Entry 8D3P (electron microscopy, 4.26 A resolution (low resolution: residue-level contacts below are approximate; hydrogen-bond / salt-bridge calls are withheld)); this record covers chains C and D of the 11 polymer chains in the assembly.

# Chain C (and D)
Name: CRISPR-associated endonuclease Cas1
Organism: Alkalihalobacillus halodurans C-125
Notes: EC 3.1.-.-; chain D of this document is another copy of the same molecule, construct and numbering; everything in this record applies to it too
Reference sequence: Q9KFX9 (Q9KFX9_ALKHC); residues 1-343 here = UniProt positions 1-343
Amino-acid sequence (347 residues; each row starts with the number of its first residue; numbers below 1 keep their minus sign (Gly-3 is residue -3)):
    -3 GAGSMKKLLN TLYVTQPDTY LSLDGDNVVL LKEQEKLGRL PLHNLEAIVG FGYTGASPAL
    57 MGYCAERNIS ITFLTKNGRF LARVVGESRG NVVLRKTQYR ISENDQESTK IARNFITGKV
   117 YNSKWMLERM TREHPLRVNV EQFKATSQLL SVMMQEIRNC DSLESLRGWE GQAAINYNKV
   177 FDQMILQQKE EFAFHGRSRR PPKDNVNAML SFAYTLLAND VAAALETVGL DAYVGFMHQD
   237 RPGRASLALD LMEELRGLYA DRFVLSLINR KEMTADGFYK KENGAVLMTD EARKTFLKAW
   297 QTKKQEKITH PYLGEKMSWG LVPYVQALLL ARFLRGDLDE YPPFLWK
Unresolved in the structure: -3 to 0 (chain D: -3 to 0, 343)
Construct notes: expression tag (-3 to 0)
What the authors report for this chain:
  - catalytic residues: Glu166 (proposed by the authors, not directly observed)

# Chain C / chain D interface
Residue-residue contacts (43; chain C residue first):
  Tyr49(C) with Ala55(D)
  Thr50(C) with Pro54(D)
  Gly51(C) with Pro54(D)
  Pro54(C) with Thr50(D); Gly51(D)
  Ala55(C) with Tyr49(D)
  Met57(C) with Phe69(D)
  Ala61(C) with Leu77(D); Ala78(D)
  Glu62(C) with Arg75(D)
  Phe69(C) with Met57(D)
  Phe76(C) with Gly82(D); Glu83(D)
  Leu77(C) with Gly58(D)
  Ala78(C) with Met57(D); Gly58(D)
  Arg79(C) with Val80(D); Val81(D); Gly82(D)
  Val80(C) with Met57(D); Ala78(D); Arg79(D); Val80(D)
  Val81(C) with Ala78(D); Arg79(D); Val81(D)
  Gly82(C) with Phe76(D); Ala78(D)
  Glu83(C) with Tyr229(D); Gly239(D); Ala241(D)
  Ser84(C) with Tyr229(D)
  Arg91(C) with Ser84(D); Arg91(D); Tyr95(D)
  Lys92(C) with Tyr95(D); Ser98(D)
  Tyr95(C) with Val88(D); Arg91(D); Lys92(D); Tyr95(D)
  Ser98(C) with Lys92(D)
  Val230(C) with Val88(D)
Other interface residues (no listed pair), chain C (27 interface residues in all): Gly58, Val88, Glu99, Glu222
Other interface residues (no listed pair), chain D (29 interface residues in all): Ala61, Val230, Arg240

# In short
The interface between chain C and chain D involves 27 residues on one side and 29 on the other. The paper
reports the catalytic residue Glu166(C).
Chain C and chain D are both CRISPR-associated endonuclease Cas1 (Alkalihalobacillus halodurans C-125); the
structure, Type I-C Cas4-Cas1-Cas2 complex bound to half-site integration intermediate (HSI), was determined
by electron microscopy, deposited together with 8D3L, 8D3M and 8D3Q.
